Entry 1FHI (X-ray diffraction, 3.10 A resolution); this record covers chain A.

[Chain A]
Protein: Fragile histidine triad protein
Organism: Homo sapiens
Notes: EC 3.6.1.29
UniProt: P49789 (FHIT_HUMAN); numbering as in UniProt (aligned over 1-147)
Sequence (147 residues; each row starts with the number of its first residue):
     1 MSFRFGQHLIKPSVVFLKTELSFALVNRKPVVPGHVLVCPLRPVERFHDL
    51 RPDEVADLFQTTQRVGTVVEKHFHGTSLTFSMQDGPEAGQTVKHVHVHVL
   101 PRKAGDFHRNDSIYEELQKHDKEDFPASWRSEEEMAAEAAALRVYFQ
Disordered / not traced: 1, 107-127
Ligand contacts: ado-P-ch2-P-ps-ado (IB2; P1-P2-methylene-P3-thio-diadenosine triphosphate): Phe5, His8, Leu9, Ile10, Leu25, Val26, Asn27, Arg28, Val31, Leu37, Thr79, Ser81, Gln83, Ala88, Gly89, Gln90, Thr91, Val92, His96, His98, Leu100, Arg102
UniProt features mapped onto this chain:
  - motif: His94 to His98 (Histidine triad motif)
  - active site: His96 (Tele-AMP-histidine intermediate)
  - binding site (substrate): His8, Asn27, Gln83, Gly89 to Val92, His98
  - site: Tyr114 (Important for induction of apoptosis)
  - modified residue (Phosphotyrosine): Tyr114, Tyr145
  - mutagenesis: Ile10 (I10W: Strongly reduces affinity for substrates and impairs apoptosis; when associated with W-25), Leu25 (L25W: Reduces affinity for substrates and impairs apoptosis. Strongly reduces affinity for substrates and impairs apoptosis; when associated with W-10), His35 (H35N: 50% decrease in catalytic activity. No loss in substrate binding), His94 (H94N: 75% decrease in catalytic activity. No loss in substrate binding), His96 (H96D: Loss of catalytic activity; H96G: Total loss of catalytic activity. Rescuable with free imidazole; H96N: Total loss of catalytic activity. No loss in substrate binding), His98 (H98N: 98% decrease in catalytic activity), Tyr114 (Y114A: Impairs induction of apoptosis. Strongly reduced affinity for substrates; Y114D: Impairs induction of apoptosis. Reduces affinity for substrates; Y114F: Loss of phosphorylation by SRC ...), Tyr145 (Y145F: No effect on phosphorylation by SRC)
Reported in the primary citation:
  - mutagenesis - H96N: decreased catalytic activity on ApppA
  - binding site for ado-P-ch2-P-ps-ado: Phe5, His8, Ile10, Leu25, Asn27, Arg28, Val31, Leu37, Thr79, Gln83, Thr91, Val92, His96, His98, Leu100, Arg102
  - catalytic residues: His96
  - mutagenesis - H98N (300-fold): decreased catalytic activity (citing earlier work)
  - conformationally variable residues (order/disorder transition): Phe107 to Ser128

[Summary]
Ligands of chain A: ado-P-ch2-P-ps-ado. From UniProt: active-site residue His96, 8 substrate-binding residues
and 8 mutagenesis sites. From the paper: the catalytic residue His96; H96N reduces catalytic activity on
ApppA.
Chain A is Fragile histidine triad protein (Homo sapiens); the structure, Substrate analog (IB2) complex with
the fragile histidine triad protein, fhit, was determined by X-ray diffraction, deposited together with 2FHI.
